6F7T - chains B and D of the 3 polymer chains in the assembly; structure by X-ray diffraction, 2.60 A resolution.

Chain B:
Name: Fab RY79-90, heavy chain
Organism: Mus musculus
Notes: antibody fragment or engineered binder
Chain sequence (211 residues; numbered 1 to 212 plus 4 insertion-coded residues; 5 numbers in that range are skipped by the numbering (no residue carries them; nothing is unmodelled there); the number before each row is that of its first residue; a row labelled like 82A-82C holds insertion residues (82A, then the next letters in order)):
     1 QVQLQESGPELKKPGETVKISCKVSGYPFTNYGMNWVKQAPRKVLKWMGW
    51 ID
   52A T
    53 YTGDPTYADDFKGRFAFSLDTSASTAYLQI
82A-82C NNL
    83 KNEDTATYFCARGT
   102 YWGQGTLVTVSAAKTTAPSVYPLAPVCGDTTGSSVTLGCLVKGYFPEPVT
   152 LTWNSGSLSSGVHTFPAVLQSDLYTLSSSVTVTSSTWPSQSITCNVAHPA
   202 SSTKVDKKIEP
Disulfides: Cys-22/Cys-92, Cys-140/Cys-195

Chain D:
Name: Ribonuclease Y
Notes: EC 3.1.-.-
Reference sequence: O31774 (RNY_BACSU); residues 1-12 here correspond to UniProt positions 79-90 (UniProt number = residue number + 78)
Chain sequence (12 residues; row label = number of the first residue in the row):
     1 ERRNELQKQENR

How chain B and chain D interact:
Contacting residue pairs (17; chain B residue first):
  Thr-30(B) / Arg-2(D)
  Asn-31(B) / Arg-2(D)
  Asn-31(B) / Arg-3(D)
  Tyr-32(B) / Arg-3(D)
  Tyr-32(B) / Glu-5(D)
  Gly-33(B) / Arg-3(D)  hydrogen bond (backbone-backbone)
  Asn-35(B) / Asn-4(D)  hydrogen bond
  Asn-35(B) / Leu-6(D)
  Trp-50(B) / Asn-4(D)
  Asp-52(B) / Arg-2(D)  salt bridge
  Tyr-53(B) / Arg-2(D)
  Thr-54(B) / Arg-2(D)
  Arg-94(B) / Asn-4(D)
  Arg-94(B) / Glu-5(D)  salt bridge
  Gly-95(B) / Glu-5(D)
  Gly-95(B) / Leu-6(D)
  Thr-96(B) / Glu-5(D)  hydrogen bond
Other interface residues (no listed pair), chain D (6 interface residues in all): Glu-1

In short:
The interface between chain B and chain D involves 12 residues on one side and 6 on the other; the contacts
include 3 hydrogen bonds and 2 salt bridges. Polar pairs include Asp-52(B)/Arg-2(D), Arg-94(B)/Glu-5(D) and
Asn-35(B)/Asn-4(D).
Here chain B is Fab RY79-90, heavy chain (Mus musculus) and chain D is Ribonuclease Y. Entry 6F7T (Crystal
Structure of an Fab fragment in complex with a peptide from Bacillus subtilis RNase Y) was determined by X-ray
diffraction.
